PDB entry 8DH6 | electron microscopy, 2.94 A resolution | chains e and f of the 9 polymer chains in the assembly

[Chain e]
Molecule: Cytochrome c oxidase subunit 5A, mitochondrial
Organism: Saccharomyces cerevisiae
UniProtKB: P00424 (COX5A_YEAST); numbering as in UniProt (aligned over 21-153)
Sequence (133 residues; numbered 21 to 153; the number before each row is that of its first residue):
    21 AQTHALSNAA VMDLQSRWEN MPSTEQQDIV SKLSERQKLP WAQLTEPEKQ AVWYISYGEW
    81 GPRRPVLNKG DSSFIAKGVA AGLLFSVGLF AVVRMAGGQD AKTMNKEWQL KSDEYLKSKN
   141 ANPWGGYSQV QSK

[Chain f]
Molecule: Cytochrome c oxidase subunit 6, mitochondrial
Organism: Saccharomyces cerevisiae
UniProtKB: P00427 (COX6_YEAST); residues 41-148 here = UniProt positions 41-148
Sequence (108 residues; each row starts with the number of its first residue):
    41 SDAHDEETFE EFTARYEKEF DEAYDLFEVQ RVLNNCFSYD LVPAPAVIEK ALRAARRVND
   101 LPTAIRVFEA LKYKVENEDQ YKAYLDELKD VRQELGVPLK EELFPSSS
Unresolved in the structure: 41-44, 147-148

[How chain e and chain f interact]
Contacting residue pairs - 32 pairs, chain e then chain f:
  Gln35(e) with Phe144(f)
  Gln57(e) with Arg96(f), hydrogen bond (backbone-side chain); Asn99(f); Asp100(f); Leu101(f), hydrogen bond (side chain-backbone)
  Lys58(e) with Arg96(f); Asn99(f)
  Leu59(e) with Arg96(f), hydrogen bond (backbone-side chain)
  Pro60(e) with Arg96(f)
  Trp61(e) with Ala95(f); Arg96(f); Asp100(f); Leu101(f); Ala104(f), hydrophobic; Leu135(f)
  Glu66(e) with Leu143(f)
  Lys69(e) with Leu101(f); Pro138(f); Leu143(f)
  Gln70(e) with Leu143(f), hydrogen bond (side chain-backbone); Phe144(f)
  Val72(e) with Pro102(f)
  Trp73(e) with Arg106(f); Glu109(f); Lys140(f); Phe144(f), hydrophobic
  Ser76(e) with Pro102(f)
  Tyr77(e) with Gln70(f), hydrogen bond; Pro102(f); Thr103(f); Arg106(f)
  Arg83(e) with Arg106(f)
Also at the interface, not in a pair above, chain e (16 interface residues in all): Ala62, Leu64
Also at the interface, not in a pair above, chain f (20 interface residues in all): Ile105, Gly136, Val137, Pro145

[In short]
16 residues of chain e and 20 residues of chain f are in contact; the contacts include 5 hydrogen bonds. Polar
contacts include Gln57(e)-Arg96(f), Gln57(e)-Leu101(f) and Leu59(e)-Arg96(f).
Here chain e is Cytochrome c oxidase subunit 5A, mitochondrial and chain f is Cytochrome c oxidase subunit 6,
mitochondrial, both from Saccharomyces cerevisiae. Entry 8DH6 (Cryo-EM structure of Saccharomyces cerevisiae
cytochrome c oxidase (Complex IV) extracted in lipid nanodiscs) was determined by electron microscopy.
